8YTP - chain A; structure by X-ray diffraction, 1.36 A resolution.

[Chain A]
Protein: Single-chain Fv antibody of E11
Organism: Mus musculus
Notes: antibody fragment or engineered binder
Sequence (248 residues; numbered 1 to 248; the number before each row is that of its first residue):
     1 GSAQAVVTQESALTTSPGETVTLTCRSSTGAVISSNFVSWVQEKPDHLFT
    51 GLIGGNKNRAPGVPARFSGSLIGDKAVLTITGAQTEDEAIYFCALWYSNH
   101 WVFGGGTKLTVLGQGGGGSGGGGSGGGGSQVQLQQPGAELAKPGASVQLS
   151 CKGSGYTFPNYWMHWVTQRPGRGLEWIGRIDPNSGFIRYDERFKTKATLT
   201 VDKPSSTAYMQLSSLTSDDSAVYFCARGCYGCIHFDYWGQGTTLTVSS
Disordered / not traced: 1-4, 121-128
Cystine bridges: Cys25-Cys93, Cys151-Cys225
Ligand contacts: A1LZO (2-[2-(3-nitro-4-oxidanyl-phenyl)ethanoylamino]ethanoic acid): Phe37, Trp96, Trp101, Trp162, His164, Arg179, Arg188, Cys229, Tyr230, Gly231, His234

[Overview]
Chain A binds compound A1LZO.
Chain A is Single-chain Fv antibody of E11 (Mus musculus); the structure, Single-chain Fv antibody of E11
complex with NP-glycine under reducing conditions, was determined by X-ray diffraction (same publication as
8YTN and 8YTO).
